7P5V - chains A and F of the 12 polymer chains in the assembly; structure by electron microscopy, 3.06 A resolution.

[Chain A (and F)]
Name: Volume-regulated anion channel subunit LRRC8A
Source organism: Mus musculus
Notes: chain F of this document is another copy of the same molecule, construct and numbering; everything in this record applies to it too
UniProtKB: Q80WG5 (LRC8A_MOUSE); residues 15-808 here = UniProt positions 15-808
Sequence (810 residues; each row starts with the number of its first residue):
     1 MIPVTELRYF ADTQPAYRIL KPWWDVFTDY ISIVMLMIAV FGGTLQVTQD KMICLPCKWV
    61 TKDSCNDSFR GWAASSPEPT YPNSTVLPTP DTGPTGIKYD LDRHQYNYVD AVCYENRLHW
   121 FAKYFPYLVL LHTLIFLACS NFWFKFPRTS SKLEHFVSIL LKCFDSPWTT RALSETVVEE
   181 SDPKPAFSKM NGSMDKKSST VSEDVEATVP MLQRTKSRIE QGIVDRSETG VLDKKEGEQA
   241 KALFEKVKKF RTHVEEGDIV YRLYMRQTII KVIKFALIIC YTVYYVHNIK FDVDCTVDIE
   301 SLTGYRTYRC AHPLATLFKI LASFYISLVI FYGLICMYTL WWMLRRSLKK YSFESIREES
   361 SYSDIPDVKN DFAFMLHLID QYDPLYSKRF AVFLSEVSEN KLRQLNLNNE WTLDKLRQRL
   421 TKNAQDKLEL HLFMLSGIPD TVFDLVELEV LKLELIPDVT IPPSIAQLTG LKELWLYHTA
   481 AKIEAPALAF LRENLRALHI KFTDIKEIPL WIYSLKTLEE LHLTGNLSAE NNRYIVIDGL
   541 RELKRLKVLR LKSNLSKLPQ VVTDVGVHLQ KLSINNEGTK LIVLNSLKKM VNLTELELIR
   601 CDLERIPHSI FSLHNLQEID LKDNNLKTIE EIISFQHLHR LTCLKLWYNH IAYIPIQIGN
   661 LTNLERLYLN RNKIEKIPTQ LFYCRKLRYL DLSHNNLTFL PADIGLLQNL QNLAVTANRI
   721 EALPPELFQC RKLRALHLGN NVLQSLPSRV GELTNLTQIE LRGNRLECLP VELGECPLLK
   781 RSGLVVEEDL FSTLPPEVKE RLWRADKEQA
Unresolved in the structure: 1-14, 69-91, 177-229, 809-810 (chain F: 1-14, 69-91, 177-215, 809-810)
Disulfide bonds: Cys54-Cys310, Cys57-Cys65, Cys113-Cys295
Construct notes: initiating methionine (1); expression tag (2-14, 809-810)
Swiss-Prot annotation at these positions:
  - motif: Leu706, Leu707 (Di-leucine motif)
  - site: Arg103 (Required for anion selectivity)
  - modified residue: Thr200 (Phosphothreonine), Ser202 (Phosphoserine), Thr215 (Phosphothreonine), Ser217 (Phosphoserine)
  - glycosylation (N-linked (GlcNAc...) asparagine): Asn66, Asn83
  - mutagenesis: Val40 (V40D: Abolishes activity in hypotonic solution), Thr44 (T44D: Abolishes activity in hypotonic solution), Val47 (V47D: Abolishes activity in hypotonic solution; V47K/N: Impairs activity in hypotonic solution), Thr48 (T48D: Abolishes activity in hypotonic solution; T48W/Y/K/N: Impairs activity in hypotonic solution), Arg103 (R103A: No effect on anion channel activity. Impairs channel selectivity, so that the channel is also permeable to Na(+) ions)

[Interface between chain A and chain F]
Contacting residue pairs (62; chain A residue first):
  Phe27(A) - Phe142(F)  hydrophobic
  Tyr30(A) - Lys145(F)
  Phe41(A) - Val47(F)  hydrophobic
  Phe41(A) - Tyr127(F)
  Leu45(A) - Val47(F)  hydrophobic
  Gln49(A) - Val47(F)  hydrogen bond (side chain-backbone)
  Ile53(A) - His104(F)
  Ile53(A) - Asn107(F)
  Ile53(A) - Tyr108(F)
  Ile53(A) - Ala111(F)  hydrophobic
  Cys54(A) - His104(F)
  Leu55(A) - Gln105(F)
  Leu55(A) - Tyr108(F)  hydrophobic
  Leu55(A) - Leu302(F)
  Pro56(A) - Leu302(F)
  Cys57(A) - Leu302(F)  hydrophobic
  Trp59(A) - Ser301(F)
  Asp67(A) - Ser301(F)
  Ser68(A) - Ser301(F)
  Pro94(A) - Lys58(F)
  Pro94(A) - Gly304(F)
  Pro94(A) - Tyr305(F)
  Thr95(A) - Thr303(F)
  Thr95(A) - Gly304(F)
  Thr95(A) - Tyr305(F)
  Gly96(A) - Tyr99(F)  hydrogen bond (backbone-backbone)
  Gly96(A) - Asp100(F)
  Gly96(A) - Leu101(F)
  Gly96(A) - Thr303(F)
  Gly96(A) - Tyr305(F)  hydrogen bond (backbone-side chain)
  Ile97(A) - Asp100(F)
  Ile97(A) - Gln105(F)  hydrogen bond (backbone-side chain)
  Ile97(A) - Glu300(F)
  Ile97(A) - Ser301(F)
  Ile97(A) - Thr303(F)  hydrogen bond (backbone-backbone)
  Ile97(A) - Gly304(F)
  Lys98(A) - Asp100(F)
  Tyr99(A) - Gln105(F)
  Tyr99(A) - Ser301(F)
  Tyr99(A) - Leu302(F)  hydrogen bond (side chain-backbone)
  Leu101(A) - Asp102(F)
  Arg103(A) - Arg103(F)
  Tyr106(A) - Asp102(F)  hydrogen bond
  Tyr106(A) - His104(F)
  Phe291(A) - Ala111(F)
  Phe291(A) - Glu115(F)
  Arg309(A) - Tyr108(F)
  Ala311(A) - Tyr108(F)  hydrophobic
  Thr316(A) - Glu115(F)  hydrogen bond
  Thr316(A) - Tyr124(F)
  Leu317(A) - Tyr127(F)
  Asp414(A) - Gln418(F)  hydrogen bond
  Glu665(A) - Pro796(F)
  Glu665(A) - Glu797(F)
  Arg688(A) - Pro796(F)
  Arg688(A) - Glu797(F)
  Arg688(A) - Glu800(F)  salt bridge
  Tyr689(A) - Glu800(F)  hydrogen bond
  Gln711(A) - Glu800(F)
  Gln711(A) - Arg804(F)
  Arg734(A) - Glu800(F)  salt bridge
  Arg734(A) - Arg804(F)
Interface residues without a listed pair, chain A (39 interface residues in all): Trp23, Val26, Asn107, Cys310, Pro313, Tyr382
Interface residues without a listed pair, chain F (33 interface residues in all): Gln46, Val112, Phe146, Pro147, Ser151

[In short]
39 residues of chain A face 33 of chain F across their interface, with 10 hydrogen bonds and 2 salt bridges.
Among the polar pairs are Arg688(A)-Glu800(F), Arg734(A)-Glu800(F) and Gln49(A)-Val47(F). UniProt lists 5
mutagenesis sites on chain A.
Chain A and chain F are both Volume-regulated anion channel subunit LRRC8A (Mus musculus); the structure,
Structure of homomeric LRRC8A Volume-Regulated Anion Channel in complex with synthetic nanobody Sb1, was
determined by electron microscopy together with 7P5W, 7P5Y, 7P60 and 7P6K from the same study.
